PDB entry 6CIL | X-ray diffraction, 4.15 A resolution (low resolution: residue-level contacts below are approximate; hydrogen-bond / salt-bridge calls are withheld) | chains A and F of the 9 polymer chains in the assembly

# Chain A
Molecule: V(D)J recombination-activating protein 1
Source organism: Mus musculus
Notes: EC 3.1.-.-, 2.3.2.27
UniProt: P15919 (RAG1_MOUSE); residues 384-1008 here = UniProt positions 384-1008
Chain sequence (625 residues; numbered 384 to 1008; the number before each row is that of its first residue):
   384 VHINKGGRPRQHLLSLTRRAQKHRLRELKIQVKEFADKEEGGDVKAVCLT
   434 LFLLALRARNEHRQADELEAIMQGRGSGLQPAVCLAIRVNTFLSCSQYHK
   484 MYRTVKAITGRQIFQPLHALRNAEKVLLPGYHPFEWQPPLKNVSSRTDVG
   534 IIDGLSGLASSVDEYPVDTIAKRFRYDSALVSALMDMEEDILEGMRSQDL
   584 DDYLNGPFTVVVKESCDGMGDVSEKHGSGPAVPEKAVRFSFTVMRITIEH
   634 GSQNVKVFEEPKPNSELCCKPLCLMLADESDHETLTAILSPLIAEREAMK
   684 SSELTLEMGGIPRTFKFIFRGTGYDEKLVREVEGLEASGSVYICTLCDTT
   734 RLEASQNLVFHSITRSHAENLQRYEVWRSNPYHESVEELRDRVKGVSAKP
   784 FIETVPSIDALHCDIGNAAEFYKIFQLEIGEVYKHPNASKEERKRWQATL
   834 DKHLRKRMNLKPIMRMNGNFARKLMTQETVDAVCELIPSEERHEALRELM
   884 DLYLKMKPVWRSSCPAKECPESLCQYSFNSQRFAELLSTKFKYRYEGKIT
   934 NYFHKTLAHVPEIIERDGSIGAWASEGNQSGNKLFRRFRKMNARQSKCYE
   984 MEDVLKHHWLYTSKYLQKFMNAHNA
Not modelled in the structure: 384-407, 609-616, 955-961, 1008
Construct notes: engineered mutation Gln962 (Glu in P15919)
UniProt features mapped onto this chain:
  - DNA-binding region: Gly389 to Gln456 (NBD)
  - binding site (a divalent metal cation): Asp600, Asp708
  - site: Trp893 (Essential for DNA hairpin formation, participates in base-stacking interactions near the cleavage site)
  - mutagenesis: Arg391 (R391A: Defects in converting nicked products to hairpins; R391L: Impairs DNA-binding and hairpin formation while maintaining some nicking activity), Arg393 (R393A: Impairs DNA-binding and hairpin formation while maintaining some nicking activity), Arg401 (R401A: Allows robust hairpin activity), Arg402 (R402A: Defects in converting nicked products to hairpins), Lys405 (K405A: Reduced hairpin activity), His406 (H406A: Allows robust hairpin activity), Arg407 (R407A: Impairs DNA-binding and reduces hairpin formation without affecting nicking activity), Asn443 (N443A: Impairs DNA-binding; when associated with A-445), His445 (H445A: Impairs DNA-binding; when associated with A-443), Asp546 (D546A: Loss of DNA-binding), Asp560 (D560A: Loss of DNA-binding), Glu597 (E597Q: Impaired cleavage), 19 further mutagenesis entries in UniProt
Metal / ion sites: Mn2+: Asp600, Asp708; Zn2+: Cys727, Cys730, His937, His942
From the paper describing this entry:
  - catalytic residues: Asp600, Asp708 (citing earlier work)

# Chain F
Molecule: Intact 12RSS substrate reverse strand
Sequence (40 nucleotides; each row starts with the number of its first residue):
     1 CGGGTTTTTGTTAAGGGCTGTATCACTGTGTAAGACAGGC
Not modelled in the structure: 1-2, 40

# Interface between chain A and chain F
Contacting residue pairs (16):
  Asn443(A) with DC18(F)
  Arg446(A) with DT19(F)
  Met602(A) with DT31(F)
  Gly603(A) with DT31(F)
  His795(A) with DA33(F)
  Arg848(A) with DA33(F); DG34(F)
  Met849(A) with DA33(F); DG34(F)
  Tyr935(A) with DA33(F)
  Gln962(A) with DT31(F)
  Asn965(A) with DG30(F); DT31(F)
  Arg969(A) with DT29(F); DG30(F)
  His1006(A) with DT21(F)
Interface residues without a listed pair, chain A (13 interface residues in all): Asp604
Interface residues without a listed pair, chain F (10 interface residues in all): DG17, DA32

# Overview
Chain A and chain F form an interface of 13 and 10 residues respectively. Asp600(A) and Asp708(A) form the
Mn2+ site. Curated annotation (UniProt) lists a DNA-binding region, divalent metal cation-binding residues
Asp600(A) and Asp708(A) and 31 mutagenesis sites on chain A. From the paper: catalytic residues Asp600(A) and
Asp708(A).
Here chain A is V(D)J recombination-activating protein 1 (Mus musculus) and chain F is Intact 12RSS substrate
reverse strand. Entry 6CIL (Pre-reaction complex, rag1(e962q)/2-intact/intact 12/23RSS complex in MN2+) was
determined by X-ray diffraction, deposited together with 5ZDZ, 5ZE0, 5ZE1, 5ZE2, 6CG0, 6CIJ, 6CIK and 6CIM.
